3VF5 - chains A and B; structure by X-ray diffraction, 1.25 A resolution.

# Chain A (and B)
Protein: Protease
From: Human immunodeficiency virus type 1 (BRU ISOLATE)
Notes: EC 3.4.23.16; chain B of this document is another copy of the same molecule, construct and numbering; everything in this record applies to it too
UniProtKB: P03367 (POL_HV1BR); residues 1-99 here correspond to UniProt positions 501-599 (UniProt number = residue number + 500)
Sequence (99 residues; each row starts with the number of its first residue):
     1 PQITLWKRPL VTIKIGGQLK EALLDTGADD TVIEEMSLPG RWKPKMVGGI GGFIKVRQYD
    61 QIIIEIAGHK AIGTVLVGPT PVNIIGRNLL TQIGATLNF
Construct notes: engineered mutation Lys7 (Gln507 in P03367), Ile33 (Leu533 in P03367), Val47 (Ile547 in P03367), Ile63 (Leu563 in P03367), Ala67 (Cys567 in P03367), Ala95 (Cys595 in P03367)
Metal / ion sites: Na+ near Asp60 (its only coordinating residue here)
Residues lining bound ligands: 031 ((3aS,5R,6aR)-hexahydro-2H-cyclopenta[b]furan-5-yl [(1S,2R)-1-benzyl-2-hydroxy-3-([(4-methoxyphenyl)sulfonyl]{[(2R)-5-oxopyrrolidin-2-yl]methyl}amino)propyl]carbamate): Arg8, Leu23, Asp25, Gly27, Ala28, Asp29, Asp30, Val32, Val47, Gly48, Gly49, Ile50, Pro81, Val82, Ile84
UniProt features mapped onto this chain:
  - region (Dimerization of protease): Pro1 to Leu5, Gly49 to Lys55, Asn88 to Gly94, Thr96 to Phe99
  - active site: Asp25 (For protease activity)
  - site: Phe99 (Cleavage)
From the paper describing this entry:
  - catalytic residues: Asp25 (citing earlier work)
  - mutagenesis - I47V (Kd 0.4 nM): unchanged binding to 031
  - conformationally variable residues (loop rearrangement): Val47, Pro79 to Val82
  - binding site for 031: Val47, Gly48, Gly49, Pro81, Val82
  - contacts within the chain: Val47-Val56

# Interface between chain A and chain B
Pairs across the interface (98; chain A residue first):
  Pro1(A) - Leu97(B)
  Pro1(A) - Asn98(B)
  Pro1(A) - Phe99(B)  hydrogen bond (backbone-backbone)
  Gln2(A) - Thr96(B)
  Gln2(A) - Leu97(B)
  Gln2(A) - Asn98(B)  hydrogen bond
  Ile3(A) - Thr96(B)
  Ile3(A) - Leu97(B)  hydrogen bond (backbone-backbone)
  Ile3(A) - Phe99(B)  hydrophobic
  Thr4(A) - Thr96(B)
  Leu5(A) - Arg87(B)  hydrogen bond (backbone-side chain)
  Leu5(A) - Leu90(B)  hydrophobic
  Leu5(A) - Thr91(B)
  Leu5(A) - Ala95(B)
  Trp6(A) - Arg87(B)  hydrogen bond (backbone-side chain)
  Trp6(A) - Thr91(B)
  Lys7(A) - Arg87(B)
  Arg8(A) - Asp29(B)  salt bridge
  Arg8(A) - Arg87(B)
  Pro9(A) - Thr26(B)
  Pro9(A) - Arg87(B)
  Leu23(A) - Gly27(B)
  Leu24(A) - Thr26(B)  hydrogen bond (backbone-side chain)
  Leu24(A) - Leu97(B)  hydrophobic
  Leu24(A) - Phe99(B)  hydrophobic
  Asp25(A) - Asp25(B)
  Asp25(A) - Thr26(B)
  Asp25(A) - Gly27(B)  hydrogen bond (side chain-backbone)
  Thr26(A) - Leu5(B)
  Thr26(A) - Pro9(B)
  Thr26(A) - Leu24(B)  hydrogen bond (side chain-backbone)
  Thr26(A) - Asp25(B)
  Thr26(A) - Thr26(B)  hydrogen bond (backbone-side chain)
  Thr26(A) - Leu97(B)
  Gly27(A) - Leu23(B)
  Gly27(A) - Leu24(B)
  Gly27(A) - Asp25(B)  hydrogen bond (backbone-side chain)
  Asp29(A) - Arg8(B)  salt bridge
  Val47(A) - Ile50(B)  hydrophobic
  Gly49(A) - Ile50(B)
  Ile50(A) - Gly49(B)
  Ile50(A) - Ile50(B)  hydrogen bond (backbone-backbone)
  Ile50(A) - Gly51(B)  hydrogen bond (backbone-backbone)
  Ile50(A) - Gly52(B)
  Ile50(A) - Ile54(B)  hydrophobic
  Ile50(A) - Thr80(B)
  Ile50(A) - Pro81(B)
  Ile50(A) - Ile84(B)  hydrophobic
  Gly51(A) - Gly51(B)
  Gly51(A) - Gly52(B)
  Gly51(A) - Ile54(B)
  Gly52(A) - Ile50(B)
  Gly52(A) - Gly51(B)
  Ile54(A) - Ile50(B)
  Ala67(A) - Phe99(B)  hydrophobic
  His69(A) - Phe99(B)
  Thr80(A) - Ile50(B)
  Pro81(A) - Gly49(B)
  Arg87(A) - Leu5(B)  hydrogen bond (side chain-backbone)
  Arg87(A) - Trp6(B)  hydrogen bond (side chain-backbone)
  Arg87(A) - Lys7(B)
  Arg87(A) - Arg8(B)
  Arg87(A) - Pro9(B)
  Leu90(A) - Leu5(B)  hydrophobic
  Thr91(A) - Leu5(B)
  Thr91(A) - Trp6(B)
  Gln92(A) - Trp6(B)
  Ile93(A) - Phe99(B)
  Gly94(A) - Asn98(B)
  Ala95(A) - Leu5(B)
  Ala95(A) - Asn98(B)
  Ala95(A) - Phe99(B)  hydrophobic
  Thr96(A) - Gln2(B)
  Thr96(A) - Ile3(B)
  Thr96(A) - Thr4(B)
  Thr96(A) - Thr96(B)
  Thr96(A) - Leu97(B)
  Thr96(A) - Asn98(B)  hydrogen bond (backbone-backbone)
  Leu97(A) - Pro1(B)
  Leu97(A) - Gln2(B)
  Leu97(A) - Ile3(B)  hydrogen bond (backbone-backbone)
  Leu97(A) - Leu24(B)  hydrophobic
  Leu97(A) - Thr26(B)
  Leu97(A) - Thr96(B)
  Asn98(A) - Pro1(B)
  Asn98(A) - Gln2(B)  hydrogen bond
  Asn98(A) - Gly94(B)
  Asn98(A) - Ala95(B)
  Asn98(A) - Thr96(B)  hydrogen bond (backbone-backbone)
  Asn98(A) - Asn98(B)  hydrogen bond
  Phe99(A) - Pro1(B)  hydrogen bond (backbone-backbone)
  Phe99(A) - Ile3(B)  hydrophobic
  Phe99(A) - Leu24(B)  hydrophobic
  Phe99(A) - Ala67(B)  hydrophobic
  Phe99(A) - His69(B)
  Phe99(A) - Ile93(B)
  Phe99(A) - Gly94(B)
  Phe99(A) - Ala95(B)  hydrophobic
Interface residues without a listed pair, chain A (40 interface residues in all): Val32, Gly48, Phe53, Ile84
Interface residues without a listed pair, chain B (37 interface residues in all): Val32, Val47

# In short
The interface between chain A and chain B involves 40 residues on one side and 37 on the other, with 20
hydrogen bonds and 2 salt bridges. Among the polar pairs are Arg8(A)-Asp29(B), Gln2(A)-Asn98(B) and
Leu5(A)-Arg87(B). Chain A binds compound 031. The paper reports the catalytic residue Asp25(A); I47V of chain
A leaves binding to 031 unchanged.
Chain A and chain B are both Protease (Human immunodeficiency virus type 1 (BRU ISOLATE)); the structure,
Crystal Structure of HIV-1 Protease Mutant I47V with novel P1'-Ligands GRL-02031, was determined by X-ray
diffraction together with 3VF7, 3VFA and 3VFB from the same study.
